Entry 8Q63 (electron microscopy, 3.68 A resolution); this record covers chains A and N of the 5 polymer chains in the assembly.

# Chain A
Protein: DNA-directed RNA polymerase, mitochondrial
Source organism: Saccharomyces cerevisiae S288C
Notes: EC 2.7.7.6
UniProt: P13433 (RPOM_YEAST); numbering as in UniProt (aligned over 100-1351)
Chain sequence (1262 residues; each row starts with the number of its first residue):
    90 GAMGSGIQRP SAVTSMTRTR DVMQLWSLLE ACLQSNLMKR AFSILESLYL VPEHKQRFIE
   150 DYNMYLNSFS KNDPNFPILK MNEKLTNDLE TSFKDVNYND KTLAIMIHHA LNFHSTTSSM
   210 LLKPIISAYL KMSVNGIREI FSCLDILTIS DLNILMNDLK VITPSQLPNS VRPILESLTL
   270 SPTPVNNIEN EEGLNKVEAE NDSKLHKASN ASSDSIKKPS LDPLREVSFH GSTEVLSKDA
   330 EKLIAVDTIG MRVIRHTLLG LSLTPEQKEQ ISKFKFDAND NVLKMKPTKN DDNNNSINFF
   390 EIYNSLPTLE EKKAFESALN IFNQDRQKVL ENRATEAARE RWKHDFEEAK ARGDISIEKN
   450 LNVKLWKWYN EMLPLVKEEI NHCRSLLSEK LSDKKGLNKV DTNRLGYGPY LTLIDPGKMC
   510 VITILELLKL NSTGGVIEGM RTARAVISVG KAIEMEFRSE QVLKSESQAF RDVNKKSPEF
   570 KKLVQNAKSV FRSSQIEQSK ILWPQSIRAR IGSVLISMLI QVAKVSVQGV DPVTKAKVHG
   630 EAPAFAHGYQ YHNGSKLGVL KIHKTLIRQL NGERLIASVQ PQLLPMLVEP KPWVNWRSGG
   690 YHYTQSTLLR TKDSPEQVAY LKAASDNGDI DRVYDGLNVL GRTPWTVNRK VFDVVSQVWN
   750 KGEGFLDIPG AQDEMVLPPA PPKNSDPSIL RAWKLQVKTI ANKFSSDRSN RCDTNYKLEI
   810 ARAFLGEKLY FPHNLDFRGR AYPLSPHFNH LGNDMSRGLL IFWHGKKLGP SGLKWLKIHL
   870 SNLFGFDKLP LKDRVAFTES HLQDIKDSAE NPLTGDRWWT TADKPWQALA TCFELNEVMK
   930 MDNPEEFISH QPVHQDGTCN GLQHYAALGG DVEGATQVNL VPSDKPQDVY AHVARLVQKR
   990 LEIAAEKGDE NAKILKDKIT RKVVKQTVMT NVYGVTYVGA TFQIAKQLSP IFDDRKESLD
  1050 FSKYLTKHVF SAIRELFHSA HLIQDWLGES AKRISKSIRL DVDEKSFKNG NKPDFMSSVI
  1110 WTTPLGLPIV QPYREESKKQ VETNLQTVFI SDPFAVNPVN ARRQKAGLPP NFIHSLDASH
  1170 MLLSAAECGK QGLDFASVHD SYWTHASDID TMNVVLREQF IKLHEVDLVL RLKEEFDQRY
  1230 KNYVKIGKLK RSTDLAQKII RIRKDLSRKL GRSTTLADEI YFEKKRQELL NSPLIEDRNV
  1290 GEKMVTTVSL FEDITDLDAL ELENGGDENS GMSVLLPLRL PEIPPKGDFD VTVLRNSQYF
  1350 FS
Not modelled in the structure: 90-385, 524-526, 554-588, 772-775, 1311-1319
Construct notes: expression tag (90-99)

# Chain N
Molecule: Non-template DNA
Sequence (37 nucleotides; row label = number of the first residue in the row):
   101 CGAATAAGTA TTGATATAAG TAATAAATGC AAATTGC
Not modelled in the structure: 101-106

# Chain A / chain N interface
Contacting residue pairs (15):
  Tyr640(A) with DT117(N), hydrogen bond to the phosphate; DA118(N), sugar contact
  His641(A) with DT121(N), hydrogen bond to the base
  Asn642(A) with DA118(N), base contact; DT121(N), hydrogen bond to the phosphate
  Gly643(A) with DT117(N), base contact; DA118(N), hydrogen bond to the base
  Lys645(A) with DT117(N), base contact
  Tyr1026(A) with DC130(N), sugar contact
  Lys1081(A) with DT134(N), salt bridge to the phosphate
  Lys1085(A) with DT135(N), salt bridge to the phosphate
  Ala1150(A) with DT135(N), phosphate contact
  Arg1151(A) with DA133(N), base contact; DT134(N), sugar contact
  Lys1154(A) with DT134(N), phosphate contact
Interface residues without a listed pair, chain A (14 interface residues in all): Gly485, Ser644, Val1027
Interface residues without a listed pair, chain N (9 interface residues in all): DA110, DA116

# Summary
The interface between chain A and chain N involves 14 residues on one side and 9 on the other; the contacts
include 4 hydrogen bonds and 2 salt bridges. Polar pairs include His641(A)-DT121(N), Gly643(A)-DA118(N) and
Tyr640(A)-DT117(N).
Chain A is DNA-directed RNA polymerase, mitochondrial (Saccharomyces cerevisiae S288C) and chain N is
Non-template DNA; the structure, Cryo-EM structure of IC8', a second state of yeast mitochondrial RNA
polymerase transcription initiation complex with ..., was determined by electron microscopy, deposited
together with 8AP1, 8ATT, 8ATV, 8ATW, 8C5S and 8C5U.
